5G5L - chains B and C of the 15 polymer chains in the assembly; structure by electron microscopy, 4.80 A resolution (low resolution: residue-level contacts below are approximate; hydrogen-bond / salt-bridge calls are withheld).

# Chain B
Name: DNA-directed RNA polymerase I subunit RPA135
Organism: Saccharomyces cerevisiae
Notes: EC 2.7.7.6
UniProt: P22138 (RPA2_YEAST); residues 1-1203 here = UniProt positions 1-1203
Chain sequence (1203 residues; numbered 1 to 1203; the number before each row is that of its first residue):
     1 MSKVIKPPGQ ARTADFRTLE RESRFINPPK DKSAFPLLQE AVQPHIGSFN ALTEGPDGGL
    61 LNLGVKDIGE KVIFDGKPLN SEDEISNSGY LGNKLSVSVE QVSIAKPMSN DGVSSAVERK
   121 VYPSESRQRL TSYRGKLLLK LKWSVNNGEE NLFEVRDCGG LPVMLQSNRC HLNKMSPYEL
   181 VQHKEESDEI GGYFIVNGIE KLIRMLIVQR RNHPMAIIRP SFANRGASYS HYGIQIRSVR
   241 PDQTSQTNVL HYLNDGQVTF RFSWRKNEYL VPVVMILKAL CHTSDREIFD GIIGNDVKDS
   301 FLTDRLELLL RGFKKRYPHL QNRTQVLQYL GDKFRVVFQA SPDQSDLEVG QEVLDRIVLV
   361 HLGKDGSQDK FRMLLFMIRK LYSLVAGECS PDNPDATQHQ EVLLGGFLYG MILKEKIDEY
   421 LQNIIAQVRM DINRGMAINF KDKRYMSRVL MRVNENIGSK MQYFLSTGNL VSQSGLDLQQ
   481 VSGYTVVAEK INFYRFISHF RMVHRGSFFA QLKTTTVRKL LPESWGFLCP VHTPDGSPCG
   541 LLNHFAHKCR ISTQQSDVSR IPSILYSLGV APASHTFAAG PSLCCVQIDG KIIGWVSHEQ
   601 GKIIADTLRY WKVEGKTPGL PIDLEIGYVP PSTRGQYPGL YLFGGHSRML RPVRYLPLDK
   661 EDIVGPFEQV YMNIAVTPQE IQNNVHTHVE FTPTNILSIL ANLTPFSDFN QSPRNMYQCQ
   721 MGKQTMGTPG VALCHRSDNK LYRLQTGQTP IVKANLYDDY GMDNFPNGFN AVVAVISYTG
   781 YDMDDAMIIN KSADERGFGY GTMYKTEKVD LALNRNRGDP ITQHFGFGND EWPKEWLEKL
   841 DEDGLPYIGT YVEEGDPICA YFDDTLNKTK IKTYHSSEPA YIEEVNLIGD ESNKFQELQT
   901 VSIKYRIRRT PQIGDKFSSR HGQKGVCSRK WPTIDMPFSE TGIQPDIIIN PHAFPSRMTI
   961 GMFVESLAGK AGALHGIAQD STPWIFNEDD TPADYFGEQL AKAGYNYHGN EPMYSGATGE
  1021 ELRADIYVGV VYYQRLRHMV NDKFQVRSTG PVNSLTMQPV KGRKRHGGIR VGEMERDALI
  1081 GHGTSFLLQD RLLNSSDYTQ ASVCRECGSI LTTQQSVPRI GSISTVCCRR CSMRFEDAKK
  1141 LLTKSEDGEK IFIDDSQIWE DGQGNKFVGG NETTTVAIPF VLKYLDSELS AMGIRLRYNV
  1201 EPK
Unresolved in the structure: 1-12, 82-86, 1039-1041, 1142-1150
Ion coordination: Zn2+: C1104, C1107, C1128, C1131
Swiss-Prot annotation at these positions:
  - zinc finger: C1104 to C1131 (C4-type)
  - modified residue: S2 (N-acetylserine), S81 (Phosphoserine), S1156 (Phosphoserine)
  - mutagenesis: C1104 (C1104A: No effect; when associated with A-1107; A-1128 and A-1131), C1107 (C1107A: Lethal. Abolishes recruitment of RPA1 to Pol I. No effect; when associated with A-1104; A-1128 and A-1131), C1127 (C1127R: Responsible of suppression of RPA190-5 and RPA190-1 mutations), C1128 (C1128A: No effect; when associated with A-1104; A-1107 and A-1131), C1131 (C1131A: No effect; when associated with A-1104; A-1107 and A-1128)

# Chain C
Name: DNA-directed RNA polymerases I and III subunit RPAC1
Organism: Saccharomyces cerevisiae
UniProt: P07703 (RPAC1_YEAST); numbering as in UniProt (aligned over 1-335)
Chain sequence (335 residues; row label = number of the first residue in the row):
     1 MSNIVGIEYN RVTNTTSTDF PGFSKDAENE WNVEKFKKDF EVNISSLDAR EANFDLINID
    61 TSIANAFRRI MISEVPSVAA EYVYFFNNTS VIQDEVLAHR IGLVPLKVDP DMLTWVDSNL
   121 PDDEKFTDEN TIVLSLNVKC TRNPDAPKGS TDPKELYNNA HVYARDLKFE PQGRQSTTFA
   181 DCPVVPADPD ILLAKLRPGQ EISLKAHCIL GIGGDHAKFS PVSTASYRLL PQINILQPIK
   241 GESARRFQKC FPPGVIGIDE GSDEAYVKDA RKDTVSREVL RYEEFADKVK LGRVRNHFIF
   301 NVESAGAMTP EEIFFKSVRI LKNKAEYLKN CPITQ
Unresolved in the structure: 1-30
Swiss-Prot annotation at these positions:
  - modified residue: S2 (N-acetylserine), S17 (Phosphoserine)

# Chain B / chain C interface
Pairs across the interface (47; chain B residue first):
  Q745(B) - Q93(C)
  K791(B) - G214(C)
  K791(B) - D215(C)
  E795(B) - H99(C)
  E795(B) - D215(C)
  E795(B) - H216(C)
  E795(B) - A217(C)
  R796(B) - A217(C)
  Y800(B) - E95(C)
  Y800(B) - V96(C)
  T802(B) - Q93(C)
  Y804(B) - Q93(C)
  R906(B) - E95(C)
  R908(B) - E95(C)
  T933(B) - R68(C)
  T933(B) - I72(C)
  I934(B) - R68(C)
  I934(B) - R69(C)
  I934(B) - I72(C)
  I934(B) - S73(C)
  D935(B) - R69(C)
  M936(B) - R68(C)
  F938(B) - R68(C)
  F938(B) - S226(C)
  F938(B) - Y227(C)
  E940(B) - R293(C)
  Q944(B) - R68(C)
  Q944(B) - I72(C)
  N1006(B) - S276(C)
  Y1007(B) - R281(C)
  Y1014(B) - R228(C)
  Y1014(B) - L229(C)
  Y1014(B) - R293(C)
  S1015(B) - N65(C)
  G1016(B) - N65(C)
  G1016(B) - R68(C)
  G1016(B) - R69(C)
  A1017(B) - N65(C)
  T1018(B) - T61(C)
  T1018(B) - S62(C)
  T1018(B) - N65(C)
  G1019(B) - T61(C)
  G1019(B) - N65(C)
  G1019(B) - Y227(C)
  E1020(B) - T61(C)
  E1021(B) - R293(C)
  D1025(B) - R277(C)
Other interface residues (no listed pair), chain B (37 interface residues in all): I26, N27, R743, S792, G797, G942, A1001, G1004, H1008, P1012
Other interface residues (no listed pair), chain C (30 interface residues in all): L103, T151, T224, T274, V275, E278, R295

# Summary
Chain B and chain C form an interface of 37 and 30 residues respectively. C1104(B), C1107(B), C1128(B) and
C1131(B) coordinate Zn2+. From UniProt: 5 mutagenesis sites on chain B.
Chain B is DNA-directed RNA polymerase I subunit RPA135 and chain C is DNA-directed RNA polymerases I and III
subunit RPAC1, both from Saccharomyces cerevisiae; the structure, RNA polymerase I-Rrn3 complex at 4.8 A
resolution, was determined by electron microscopy.
